8OHZ - chains D and E of the 28 polymer chains in the assembly; structure by X-ray diffraction, 2.65 A resolution.

Chain D:
Protein: Proteasome subunit alpha type-5
Source organism: Saccharomyces cerevisiae
Reference sequence: P32379 (PSA5_YEAST); residues -7 to 252 here correspond to UniProt positions 1-260 (UniProt number = residue number + 8)
Sequence (260 residues; numbered -7 to 252; the number before each row is that of its first residue; numbers below 1 keep their minus sign (Met-7 is residue -7)):
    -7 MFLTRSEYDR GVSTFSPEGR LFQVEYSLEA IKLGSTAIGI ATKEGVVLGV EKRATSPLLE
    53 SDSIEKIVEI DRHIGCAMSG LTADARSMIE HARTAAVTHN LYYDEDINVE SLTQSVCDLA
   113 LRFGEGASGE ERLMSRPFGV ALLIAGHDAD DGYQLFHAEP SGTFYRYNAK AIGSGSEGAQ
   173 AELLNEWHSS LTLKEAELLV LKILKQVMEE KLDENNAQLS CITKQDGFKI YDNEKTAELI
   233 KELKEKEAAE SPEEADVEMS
Disordered / not traced: -7 to 0, 118-124, 243-252

Chain E:
Protein: Proteasome subunit alpha type-6
Source organism: Saccharomyces cerevisiae
Reference sequence: P40302 (PSA6_YEAST); residues 0-233 here correspond to UniProt positions 1-234 (UniProt number = residue number + 1)
Sequence (234 residues; each row starts with the number of its first residue; numbering starts at 0):
     0 MFRNNYDGDT VTFSPTGRLF QVEYALEAIK QGSVTVGLRS NTHAVLVALK RNADELSSYQ
    60 KKIIKCDEHM GLSLAGLAPD ARVLSNYLRQ QCNYSSLVFN RKLAVERAGH LLCDKAQKNT
   120 QSYGGRPYGV GLLIIGYDKS GAHLLEFQPS GNVTELYGTA IGARSQGAKT YLERTLDTFI
   180 KIDGNPDELI KAGVEAISQS LRDESLTVDN LSIAIVGKDT PFTIYDGEAV AKYI
Disordered / not traced: 0-2
Curated features (UniProtKB/Swiss-Prot):
  - modified residue: Ser13 (Phosphoserine)
  - cross-link: Lys190 (Glycyl lysine isopeptide (Lys-Gly) (interchain with G-Cter in ubiquitin))

Interface between chain D and chain E:
Pairs across the interface - 46 pairs, chain D then chain E:
  Arg2(D) with Gly7(E)
  Gly3(D) with Gly7(E)
  Ser5(D) with Arg125(E)
  Thr6(D) with Gly7(E); Gln20(E)
  Phe7(D) with Gln20(E), hydrogen bond (backbone-side chain); Tyr23(E); Ala24(E), hydrophobic; Leu76(E), hydrophobic; Pro126(E); Gly128(E)
  Ser8(D) with Tyr23(E)
  Pro9(D) with Tyr23(E); Glu26(E)
  Glu10(D) with Glu26(E); Gln30(E)
  Gly11(D) with Tyr23(E); Ala27(E)
  Leu13(D) with Arg125(E)
  Gln106(D) with Arg81(E), hydrogen bond
  Asp110(D) with Arg81(E), salt bridge
  Leu113(D) with Pro78(E), hydrophobic; Arg125(E)
  Glu117(D) with Tyr122(E); Gly123(E)
  Ser153(D) with Pro78(E)
  Gly154(D) with Pro78(E)
  Thr155(D) with Gln59(E)
  Tyr157(D) with Arg50(E), hydrogen bond (side chain-backbone); Ala52(E); Ser56(E); Ser57(E); Gln59(E)
  Arg158(D) with Ser56(E); Ser57(E), hydrogen bond (backbone-backbone)
  Tyr159(D) with Ala52(E); Asp53(E); Leu55(E); Ser56(E)
  Asn160(D) with Leu55(E), hydrogen bond (backbone-backbone)
  Ala161(D) with Leu55(E)
  Gln172(D) with Asp53(E), hydrogen bond; Leu55(E)
  Leu175(D) with Leu55(E)
  Leu176(D) with Glu54(E); Leu55(E)
Also at the interface, not in a pair above, chain D (27 interface residues in all): Phe156, Trp179
Also at the interface, not in a pair above, chain E (27 interface residues in all): Asp8, Asn51, Asp79, Gly124

Summary:
The chain D/chain E interface involves 27 residues from each chain, with 6 hydrogen bonds and 1 salt bridge.
Among the polar pairs are Asp110(D)-Arg81(E), Phe7(D)-Gln20(E) and Gln106(D)-Arg81(E).
Chain D is Proteasome subunit alpha type-5 and chain E is Proteasome subunit alpha type-6, both from
Saccharomyces cerevisiae; the structure, Yeast 20S proteasome in complex with a photoswitchable cepafungin
derivative (transCep1), was determined by X-ray diffraction, deposited together with 8OI1.
